PDB entry 3M55 | X-ray diffraction, 1.55 A resolution | chains A and B

# Chain A
Molecule: Histone-lysine N-methyltransferase SETD7
From: Homo sapiens
Notes: EC 2.1.1.43
UniProtKB: Q8WTS6 (SETD7_HUMAN); numbering as in UniProt (aligned over 110-366)
Sequence (261 residues; row label = number of the first residue in the row):
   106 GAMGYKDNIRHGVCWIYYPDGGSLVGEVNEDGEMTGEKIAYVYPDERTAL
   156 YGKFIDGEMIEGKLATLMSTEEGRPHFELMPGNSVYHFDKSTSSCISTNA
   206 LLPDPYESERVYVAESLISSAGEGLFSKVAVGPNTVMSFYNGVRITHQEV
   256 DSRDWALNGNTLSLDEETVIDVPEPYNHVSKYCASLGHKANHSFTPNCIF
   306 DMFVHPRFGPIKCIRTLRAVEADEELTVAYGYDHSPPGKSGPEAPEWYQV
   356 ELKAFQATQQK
Not modelled in the structure: 106-115, 342-346, 365-366
Construct notes: expression tag (106-109); engineered mutation F305 (Tyr in Q8WTS6)
Residues lining bound ligands: S-adenosylhomocysteine (SAH): I223, S224, S225, A226, G227, E228, G264, N265, N282, H293, K294, A295, N296, H297, Y335, W352, E356
Swiss-Prot annotation at these positions:
  - binding site (S-adenosyl-L-methionine): A226 to E228, N296, H297, E356
  - site (Histone H3K4 binding): Y245, D256, T266, K317, Y335
  - mutagenesis: E220 (E220A: Increases near-attack conformations), E228 (E228A: Increases near-attack conformations), Y245 (Y245A: Significantly reduces the monomethyltransferase activity but increases the dimethyltransferase activity), K294 (K294A: Significantly reduces the catalytic activity), H297 (H297A/G: Abolishes methyltransferase activity), K317 (K317A: Induces a reduction in methyltransferase activity toward TAF10 but an increased methyltransferase activity for H3 and p53/TP53)
Reported in the primary citation:
  - mutagenesis - Y305F (6-fold): increased binding to TAF10-K189me1
  - specificity-determining residues: Y245
  - mutagenesis - Y305F: decreased binding to TAF10-K189me2
  - mutagenesis - Y305F: unchanged catalytic activity on unmodified peptide
  - catalytic residues: G264 (proposed by the authors, not directly observed)
  - mutagenesis - Y245A: decreased catalytic activity on substrates with unmodified lysines

# Chain B
Molecule: TAF10 peptide
Sequence (11 residues; row label = number of the first residue in the row):
   185 XSKSKDRKYTL
Not modelled in the structure: 193-195
Modified positions: ACE (acetyl group) at position 185; K189 (n-methyl-lysine; MLZ)

# Interface between chain A and chain B
Pairs across the interface - 32 pairs, chain A then chain B:
  Y245(A) - K189(B)
  H252(A) - R191(B)
  V255(A) - K187(B)
  D256(A) - S186(B)
  D256(A) - K187(B)  hydrogen bond (side chain-backbone)
  R258(A) - K187(B)  hydrogen bond (backbone-side chain)
  W260(A) - K187(B)
  N263(A) - K187(B)
  G264(A) - K189(B)
  N265(A) - K189(B)
  T266(A) - K187(B)  hydrogen bond (side chain-backbone)
  T266(A) - S188(B)
  T266(A) - K189(B)  hydrogen bond (backbone-backbone)
  L267(A) - K189(B)
  L267(A) - D190(B)
  S268(A) - S188(B)
  S268(A) - K189(B)  hydrogen bond (backbone-backbone)
  S268(A) - D190(B)
  S268(A) - R191(B)
  E271(A) - R191(B)  salt bridge
  H293(A) - K189(B)
  F305(A) - D190(B)
  K317(A) - D190(B)  salt bridge
  Y335(A) - K189(B)
  Y335(A) - D190(B)  hydrogen bond (backbone-backbone)
  G336(A) - D190(B)
  Y337(A) - S188(B)
  Y337(A) - K189(B)
  D338(A) - ACE_185(B)
  P341(A) - ACE_185(B)
  E348(A) - ACE_185(B)
  E348(A) - K187(B)
Other interface residues (no listed pair), chain A (25 interface residues in all): D259, V274, A295
From the paper, about this interface:
  - specific contacts: Y245(A)-K189(B) (hydrogen bond)

# Overview
25 residues of chain A and 7 residues of chain B are in contact; the contacts include 6 hydrogen bonds and 2
salt bridges. Among the polar pairs are E271(A)-R191(B), K317(A)-D190(B) and D256(A)-K187(B). The authors
report a hydrogen bond between Y245(A) and K189(B). The paper reports the catalytic residue G264(A); Y305F of
chain A increases binding to TAF10-K189me1.
Chain A is Histone-lysine N-methyltransferase SETD7 (Homo sapiens) and chain B is TAF10 peptide; the
structure, SET7/9 Y305F in complex with TAF10-K189me1 peptide and AdoHcy, was determined by X-ray diffraction
(same publication as 3M53, 3M54, 3M56, 3M57, 3M58, 3M59 and 3M5A).
